PDB entry 8ZIS | electron microscopy, 3.09 A resolution | chains B and C of the 6 polymer chains in the assembly

# Chain B (and C)
Protein: HerA
From: Agrobacterium tumefaciens
Notes: chain C of this document is another copy of the same molecule, construct and numbering; everything in this record applies to it too
Amino-acid sequence (617 residues; numbered 1 to 617; the number before each row is that of its first residue):
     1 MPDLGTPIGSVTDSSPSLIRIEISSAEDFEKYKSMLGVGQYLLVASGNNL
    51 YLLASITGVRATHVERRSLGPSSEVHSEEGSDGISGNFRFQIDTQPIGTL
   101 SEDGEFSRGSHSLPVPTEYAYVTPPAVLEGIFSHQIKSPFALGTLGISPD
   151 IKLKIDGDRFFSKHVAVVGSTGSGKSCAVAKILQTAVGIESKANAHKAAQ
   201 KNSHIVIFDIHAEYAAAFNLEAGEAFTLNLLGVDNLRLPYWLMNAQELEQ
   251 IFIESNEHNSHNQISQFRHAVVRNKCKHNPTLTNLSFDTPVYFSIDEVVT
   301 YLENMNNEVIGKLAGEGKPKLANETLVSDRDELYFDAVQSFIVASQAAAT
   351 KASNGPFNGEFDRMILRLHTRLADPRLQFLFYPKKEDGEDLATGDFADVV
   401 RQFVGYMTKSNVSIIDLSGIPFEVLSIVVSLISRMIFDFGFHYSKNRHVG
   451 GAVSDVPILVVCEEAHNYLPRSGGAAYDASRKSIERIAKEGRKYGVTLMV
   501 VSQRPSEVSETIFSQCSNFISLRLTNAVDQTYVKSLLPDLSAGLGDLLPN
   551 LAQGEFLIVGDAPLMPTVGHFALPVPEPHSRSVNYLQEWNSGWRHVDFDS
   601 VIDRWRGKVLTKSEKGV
Disordered / not traced: 67-85, 190-200, 606-617 (chain C: 67-85, 580-597, 606-617)
Bound ions: Mg2+: Ser-176 (together with ATP)
Residues lining bound ligands: ATP (adenosine-5'-triphosphate): Ser-170, Thr-171, Gly-172, Ser-173, Gly-174, Lys-175, Ser-176, Cys-177, Gln-503, Gln-553, Gly-554, His-570, Phe-571, Ala-572, Leu-573

# Interface between chain B and chain C
Pairs across the interface (90; chain B residue first):
  Lys-33(B) with Val-115(C); Thr-117(C), hydrogen bond
  Val-59(B) with Asp-13(C); Ser-14(C)
  Ala-61(B) with Thr-12(C)
  His-63(B) with Arg-89(C)
  Gly-146(B) with His-111(C), hydrogen bond (backbone-side chain)
  Ile-147(B) with His-111(C)
  Gly-359(B) with His-261(C), hydrogen bond (backbone-side chain)
  Glu-360(B) with His-261(C)
  Asp-362(B) with His-261(C), salt bridge; Arg-268(C), salt bridge
  Thr-370(B) with Asp-288(C)
  Arg-376(B) with Phe-441(C); Glu-490(C), salt bridge; Tyr-494(C)
  Ser-418(B) with Lys-493(C)
  Gly-419(B) with Lys-493(C)
  Ile-420(B) with Glu-490(C)
  Pro-421(B) with Glu-490(C)
  Phe-422(B) with Glu-485(C); Lys-489(C); Glu-490(C), hydrogen bond (backbone-side chain)
  Arg-523(B) with Arg-108(C)
  Thr-525(B) with Pro-538(C), hydrogen bond (side chain-backbone); Asp-539(C), hydrogen bond (side chain-backbone)
  Asn-526(B) with Leu-537(C), hydrogen bond (side chain-backbone); Pro-538(C), hydrogen bond (backbone-backbone)
  Asp-546(B) with Pro-16(C)
  Leu-547(B) with Pro-16(C), hydrophobic
  Asn-550(B) with Pro-16(C), hydrogen bond (side chain-backbone); Gly-109(C); Ser-110(C), hydrogen bond (backbone-backbone)
  Leu-551(B) with Gly-109(C)
  Ala-552(B) with Arg-108(C)
  Glu-555(B) with His-111(C)
  Arg-581(B) with Gly-451(C), hydrogen bond (side chain-backbone); Ala-452(C); Val-453(C)
  Val-583(B) with Ser-162(C); Val-453(C), hydrophobic; Ser-454(C)
  Asn-584(B) with Asp-158(C)
  Tyr-585(B) with Phe-161(C); Ser-162(C); Pro-457(C), hydrophobic; Gly-495(C); Val-496(C), hydrogen bond (side chain-backbone); Thr-497(C)
  Gln-587(B) with Asp-158(C)
  Glu-588(B) with Asn-202(C); Asp-455(C)
  Trp-589(B) with Phe-161(C), hydrophobic; Ala-186(C), hydrophobic; Lys-201(C); Asn-202(C); Ser-203(C); Pro-457(C)
  Asn-590(B) with His-196(C); Lys-201(C), hydrogen bond
  Ser-591(B) with Lys-201(C); Asn-202(C), hydrogen bond
  Gly-592(B) with Gln-200(C); Lys-201(C); Asn-202(C), hydrogen bond (backbone-side chain)
  Trp-593(B) with Gln-200(C), hydrogen bond (backbone-backbone); Lys-201(C); Asn-202(C); His-204(C); Tyr-406(C); Lys-409(C); Ser-410(C); Asn-411(C)
  Arg-594(B) with Asn-202(C), hydrogen bond; Tyr-406(C); Asp-455(C), salt bridge
  His-595(B) with Lys-409(C)
  Phe-598(B) with Arg-401(C); Tyr-406(C), hydrophobic; Phe-439(C), hydrophobic
  Ser-600(B) with Asn-446(C)
  Val-601(B) with His-442(C); Tyr-443(C)
  Ile-602(B) with Phe-396(C), hydrophobic
  Arg-604(B) with His-442(C); Lys-445(C); Asn-446(C), hydrogen bond; Val-449(C)
  Trp-605(B) with Phe-396(C), hydrophobic; His-442(C), hydrogen bond
Interface residues without a listed pair, chain B (55 interface residues in all): Phe-29, Gly-37, Val-38, Thr-57, Gly-58, Arg-60, Phe-90, Leu-366, Glu-423, Arg-504, Leu-586
Interface residues without a listed pair, chain C (72 interface residues in all): Pro-96, Leu-113, Pro-116, Ser-138, Pro-139, Gly-157, Ala-245, Ser-265, Gly-405, Asp-438, Val-456, Ile-458, Arg-486, Ser-514, Lys-534, Ser-535, Leu-536, Leu-540

# Overview
55 residues of chain B face 72 of chain C across their interface; the contacts include 19 hydrogen bonds and 4
salt bridges. Polar pairs include Asp-362(B)/His-261(C), Asp-362(B)/Arg-268(C) and Arg-376(B)/Glu-490(C).
Bound to chain B: ATP.
Both chains are HerA (Agrobacterium tumefaciens). Entry 8ZIS (HerA Hexamer) was determined by electron
microscopy together with 8ZGI, 8ZIQ, 8ZIR and 8ZIT from the same study.
